5O32 - chains F and H of the 10 polymer chains in the assembly; structure by X-ray diffraction, 4.21 A resolution (low resolution: residue-level contacts below are approximate; hydrogen-bond / salt-bridge calls are withheld).

== Chain F ==
Name: Complement C3
From: Homo sapiens
Notes: fragment: alpha chain
UniProt: P01024 (CO3_HUMAN); residue numbers follow UniProt; this construct covers 749-1663
Amino-acid sequence (915 residues; row label = number of the first residue in the row):
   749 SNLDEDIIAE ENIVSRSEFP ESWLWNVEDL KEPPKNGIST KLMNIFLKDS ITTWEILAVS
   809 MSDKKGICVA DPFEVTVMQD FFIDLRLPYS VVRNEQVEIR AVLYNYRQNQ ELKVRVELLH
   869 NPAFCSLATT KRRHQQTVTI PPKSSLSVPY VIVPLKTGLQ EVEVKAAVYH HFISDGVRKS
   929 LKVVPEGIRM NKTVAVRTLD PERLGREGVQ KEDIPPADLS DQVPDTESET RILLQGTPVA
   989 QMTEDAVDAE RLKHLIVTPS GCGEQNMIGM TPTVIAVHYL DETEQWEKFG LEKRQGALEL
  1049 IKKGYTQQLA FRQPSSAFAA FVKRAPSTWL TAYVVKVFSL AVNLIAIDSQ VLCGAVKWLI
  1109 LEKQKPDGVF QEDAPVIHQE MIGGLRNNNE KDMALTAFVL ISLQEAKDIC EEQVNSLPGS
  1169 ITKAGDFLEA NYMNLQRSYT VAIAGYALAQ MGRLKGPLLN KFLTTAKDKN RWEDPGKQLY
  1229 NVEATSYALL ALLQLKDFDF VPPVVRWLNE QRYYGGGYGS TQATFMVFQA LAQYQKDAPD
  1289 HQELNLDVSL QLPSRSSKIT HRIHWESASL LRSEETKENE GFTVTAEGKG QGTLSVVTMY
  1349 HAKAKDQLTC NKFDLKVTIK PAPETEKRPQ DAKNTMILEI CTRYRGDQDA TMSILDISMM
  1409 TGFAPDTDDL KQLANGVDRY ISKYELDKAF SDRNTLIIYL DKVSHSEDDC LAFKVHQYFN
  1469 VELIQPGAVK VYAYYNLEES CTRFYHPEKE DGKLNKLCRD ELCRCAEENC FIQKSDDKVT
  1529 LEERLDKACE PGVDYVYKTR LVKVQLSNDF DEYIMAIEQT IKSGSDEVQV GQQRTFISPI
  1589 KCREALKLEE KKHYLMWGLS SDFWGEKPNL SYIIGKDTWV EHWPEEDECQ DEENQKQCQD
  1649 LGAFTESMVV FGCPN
Not modelled in the structure: 749-751, 1372-1380
Cystine bridges: Cys873-Cys1513, Cys1101-Cys1158, Cys1358-Cys1489, Cys1389-Cys1458, Cys1506-Cys1511, Cys1518-Cys1590, Cys1537-Cys1661, Cys1637-Cys1646
Covalent attachments: N-acetylglucosamine (NAG) linked to Asn939
From the paper describing this entry:
  - disease-associated variants - V1658A (citing earlier work)

== Chain H ==
Name: Complement factor I
From: Homo sapiens
Notes: EC 3.4.21.45
UniProt: P05156 (CFAI_HUMAN); residue numbers follow UniProt; this construct covers 19-339
Amino-acid sequence (321 residues; each row starts with the number of its first residue):
    19 KVTYTSQEDL VEKKCLAKKY THLSCDKVFC QPWQRCIEGT CVCKLPYQCP KNGTAVCATN
    79 RRSFPTYCQQ KSLECLHPGT KFLNNGTCTA EGKFSVSLKH GNTDSEGIVE VKLVDQDKTM
   139 FICKSSWSMR EANVACLDLG FQQGADTQRR FKLSDLSINS TECLHVHCRG LETSLAECTF
   199 TKRRTMGYQD FADVVCYTQK ADSPMDDFFQ CVNGKYISQM KACDGINDCG DQSDELCCKA
   259 CQGKGFHCKS GVCIPSQYQC NGEVDCITGE DEVGCAGFAS VTQEETEILT ADMDAERRRI
   319 KSLLPKLSCG VKNRMHIRRK R
Not modelled in the structure: 19-25, 296-301, 333-339
Cystine bridges: Cys33-Cys255, Cys43-Cys54, Cys48-Cys59, Cys61-Cys93, Cys67-Cys86, Cys75-Cys106, Cys141-Cys181, Cys154-Cys214, Cys186-Cys196, Cys229-Cys247, Cys241-Cys256, Cys259-Cys271, Cys266-Cys284, Cys278-Cys293
Covalent attachments: N-acetylglucosamine (NAG) linked to Asn70, Asn103, Asn177
Metal / ion sites: Ca2+ site 1: Lys239, Asp242, Ile244, Asp246, Asp252, Glu253; Ca2+ site 2: Tyr276, Asn279, Glu281, Asp283, Asp289, Glu290
From the paper describing this entry:
  - disease-associated variants - P64L, P83Q (citing earlier work)
  - mutagenesis - K69A, R80A, L91A: decreased catalytic activity on C3b (citing earlier work)
  - mutagenesis - F47A, I285A: decreased catalytic activity on C3b and C4b (citing earlier work)

== Chain F / chain H interface ==
Contacting residue pairs - 18 pairs, chain F then chain H:
  Thr1568(F) - Leu63(H)
  Ile1569(F) - Tyr65(H)
  Lys1570(F) - Tyr65(H)
  Ser1571(F) - Leu63(H)
  Ser1571(F) - Tyr65(H)
  Glu1575(F) - Arg53(H)
  Glu1575(F) - Ile55(H)
  Val1576(F) - Ile55(H)
  Val1576(F) - Val60(H)
  Val1576(F) - Cys61(H)
  Gln1577(F) - Glu56(H)
  Glu1654(F) - Arg80(H)
  Met1656(F) - Tyr65(H)
  Val1657(F) - Pro64(H)
  Val1657(F) - Tyr65(H)
  Val1658(F) - Pro64(H)
  Val1658(F) - Tyr65(H)
  Phe1659(F) - Lys69(H)
Interface residues without a listed pair, chain F (14 interface residues in all): Gly1660, Cys1661
Interface residues without a listed pair, chain H (11 interface residues in all): Pro83
The authors on this interface:
  - interface residues, chain F: Val1576(F)
  - interface residues, chain H: Val60(H)

== In short ==
Chain F and chain H form an interface of 14 and 11 residues respectively. Covalently linked
N-acetylglucosamine: at Asn939(F). Covalently linked N-acetylglucosamine: at Asn70(H), Asn103(H) and
Asn177(H). The paper reports that K69A, R80A and L91A of chain H reduce catalytic activity on C3b; interface
residues Val1576(F) and Val60(H); 5 substitutions were tested in all.
Here chain F is Complement C3 and chain H is Complement factor I, both from Homo sapiens. Entry 5O32 (The
structure of complement complex) was determined by X-ray diffraction, deposited together with 5O35.
